1O5L - chain A; structure by X-ray diffraction, 2.30 A resolution.

[Chain A]
Molecule: transcriptional regulator, crp family
Source organism: Thermotoga maritima
Reference sequence: Q9X0Q3 (Q9X0Q3_THEMA); residue numbers follow UniProt; this construct covers 1-201
Amino-acid sequence (213 residues; each row starts with the number of its first residue; numbers below 1 keep their minus sign (Met-11 is residue -11)):
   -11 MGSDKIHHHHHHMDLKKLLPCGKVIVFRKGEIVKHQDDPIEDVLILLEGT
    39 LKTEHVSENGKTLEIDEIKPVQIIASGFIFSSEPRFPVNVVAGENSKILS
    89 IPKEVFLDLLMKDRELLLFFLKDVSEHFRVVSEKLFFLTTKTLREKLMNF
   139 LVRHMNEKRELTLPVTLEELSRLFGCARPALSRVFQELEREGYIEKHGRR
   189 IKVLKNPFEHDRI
Disordered / not traced: -11 to 0, 130-201
Sequence notes: expression tag (-11 to 0)
From the paper describing this entry:
  - conformationally variable residues (loop rearrangement): Ala63 to Phe66
  - self-association interface (contacts with another copy of this molecule): Phe94 to Leu109

[Overview]
From the paper: conformational variability at Ala63; a self-association interface involving Phe94.
Chain A is transcriptional regulator, crp family (Thermotoga maritima); the structure, Crystal structure of
Transcriptional regulator (TM1171) from Thermotoga maritima at 2.30 A resolution, was determined by X-ray
diffraction together with 1VJL from the same study.
